Entry 8WLH (electron microscopy, 3.70 A resolution); this record covers chains E and F of the 43 polymer chains in the assembly.

# Chain E
Protein: Flagellar biosynthetic protein FliR
Organism: Salmonella enterica subsp. enterica serovar Typhimurium str. LT2
UniProt: P54702 (FLIR_SALTY); residues 1-264 here = UniProt positions 1-264
Amino-acid sequence (264 residues; numbered 1 to 264; the number before each row is that of its first residue):
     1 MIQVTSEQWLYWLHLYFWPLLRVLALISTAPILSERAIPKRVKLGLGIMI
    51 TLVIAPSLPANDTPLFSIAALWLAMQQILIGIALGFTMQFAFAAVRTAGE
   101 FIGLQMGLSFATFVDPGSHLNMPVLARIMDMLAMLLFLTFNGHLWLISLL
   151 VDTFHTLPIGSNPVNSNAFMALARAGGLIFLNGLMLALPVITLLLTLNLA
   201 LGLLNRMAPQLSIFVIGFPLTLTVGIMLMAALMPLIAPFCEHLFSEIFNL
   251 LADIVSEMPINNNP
Not modelled in the structure: 1-3, 257-264

# Chain F
Protein: Flagellar biosynthetic protein FliP
Organism: Salmonella enterica subsp. enterica serovar Typhimurium str. LT2
UniProt: P54700 (FLIP_SALTY); residues 1-245 here = UniProt positions 1-245
Amino-acid sequence (245 residues; each row starts with the number of its first residue):
     1 MRRLLFLSLAGLWLFSPAAAAQLPGLISQPLAGGGQSWSLSVQTLVFITS
    51 LTFLPAILLMMTSFTRIIIVFGLLRNALGTPSAPPNQVLLGLALFLTFFI
   101 MSPVIDKIYVDAYQPFSEQKISMQEALDKGAQPLRAFMLRQTREADLALF
   151 ARLANSGPLQGPEAVPMRILLPAYVTSELKTAFQIGFTIFIPFLIIDLVI
   201 ASVLMALGMMMVPPATIALPFKLMLFVLVDGWQLLMGSLAQSFYS
Not modelled in the structure: 1-36, 244-245

# Chain E / chain F interface
Pairs across the interface (57):
  F66(E) - T44(F)
  I68(E) - Y113(F)  hydrophobic
  L71(E) - F47(F)  hydrophobic
  L79(E) - F98(F)  hydrophobic
  F86(E) - Q87(F)
  F86(E) - V88(F)  hydrophobic
  F86(E) - G91(F)
  F90(E) - V88(F)  hydrophobic
  F90(E) - L92(F)  hydrophobic
  A93(E) - P85(F)
  A93(E) - V88(F)  hydrophobic
  T97(E) - A83(F)  hydrogen bond (side chain-backbone)
  T97(E) - P84(F)
  E100(E) - T80(F)
  E100(E) - S82(F)
  F101(E) - T80(F)
  F101(E) - A83(F)  hydrophobic
  F101(E) - L219(F)  hydrophobic
  F101(E) - L223(F)  hydrophobic
  L104(E) - G79(F)
  L104(E) - T80(F)
  Q105(E) - T216(F)  hydrogen bond (side chain-backbone)
  Q105(E) - P220(F)
  F110(E) - P213(F)  hydrophobic
  F110(E) - T216(F)
  T112(E) - G79(F)
  F113(E) - A215(F)  hydrophobic
  P116(E) - N76(F)
  P123(E) - S82(F)
  S166(E) - F99(F)
  M170(E) - L96(F)  hydrophobic
  M170(E) - F99(F)  hydrophobic
  L172(E) - L92(F)
  L172(E) - F95(F)  hydrophobic
  A173(E) - L92(F)
  A173(E) - W232(F)  hydrogen bond (backbone-side chain)
  A173(E) - M236(F)
  G176(E) - W232(F)
  G177(E) - W232(F)
  I179(E) - V88(F)  hydrophobic
  F180(E) - F226(F)  hydrophobic
  F180(E) - W232(F)  hydrophobic
  I191(E) - P220(F)  hydrophobic
  L195(E) - I217(F)  hydrophobic
  L195(E) - F221(F)  hydrophobic
  N198(E) - T216(F)
  N198(E) - I217(F)
  G202(E) - M209(F)
  N205(E) - M209(F)
  N205(E) - M210(F)
  N205(E) - M211(F)
  N205(E) - V212(F)
  R206(E) - L207(F)
  Q210(E) - M211(F)
  S212(E) - M211(F)
  I213(E) - M211(F)
  I213(E) - V212(F)  hydrophobic
Also at the interface, not in a pair above, chain E (47 interface residues in all): M75, I82, A83, Q89, R96, G117, N121, N167, F169, R174, L181, L184, L199
Also at the interface, not in a pair above, chain F (42 interface residues in all): P81, L94, F116, G208, M224, V227, Q233, A240

# Summary
47 residues of chain E face 42 of chain F across their interface, with 3 hydrogen bonds. Polar pairs include
T97(E)-A83(F), Q105(E)-T216(F) and A173(E)-W232(F).
Chain E is Flagellar biosynthetic protein FliR and chain F is Flagellar biosynthetic protein FliP, both from
Salmonella enterica subsp. enterica serovar Typhimurium str. LT2; the structure, Cryo-EM structure of the
proximal rod-export apparatus and FlgF within the motor-hook complex in the CCW ..., was determined by
electron microscopy together with 8WHT, 8WIW, 8WK3, 8WK4, 8WKI, 8WKK and 11 further entries from the same
study.
